Entry 4G8O (X-ray diffraction, 2.71 A resolution); this record covers chain A.

== Chain A ==
Protein: Plasminogen activator inhibitor 1
From: Homo sapiens
UniProt: P05121 (PAI1_HUMAN); residues 5-379 here correspond to UniProt positions 28-402 (UniProt number = residue number + 23)
Sequence (376 residues; row label = number of the first residue in the row):
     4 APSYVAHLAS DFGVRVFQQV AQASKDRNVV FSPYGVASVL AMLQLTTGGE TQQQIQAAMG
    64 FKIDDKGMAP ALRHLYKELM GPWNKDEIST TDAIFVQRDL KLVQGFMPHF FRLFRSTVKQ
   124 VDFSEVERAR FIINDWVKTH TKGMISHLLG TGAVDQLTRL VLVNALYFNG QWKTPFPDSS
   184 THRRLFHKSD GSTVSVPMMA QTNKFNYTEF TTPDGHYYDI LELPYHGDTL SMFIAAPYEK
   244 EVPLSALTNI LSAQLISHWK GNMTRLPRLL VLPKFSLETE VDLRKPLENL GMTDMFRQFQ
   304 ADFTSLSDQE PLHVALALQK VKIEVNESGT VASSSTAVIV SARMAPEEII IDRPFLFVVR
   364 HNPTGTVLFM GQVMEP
Unresolved in the structure: 332-348
Differences from the reference sequence: expression tag (4); engineered mutation H150 (Asn173 in P05121), T154 (Lys177 in P05121), L319 (Gln342 in P05121), I354 (Met377 in P05121)
UniProt features mapped onto this chain:
  - site: R346, M347 (Reactive bond)
  - glycosylation (N-linked (GlcNAc...) asparagine): N209, N265, N329
Reported in the primary citation:
  - binding site for the ligand 96P: K176, T177, Q204, K207, P227, R268
  - conformationally variable residues (helix shift, side-chain flip): K263, R268

== Overview ==
The paper reports a binding site for the ligand 96P at K176, T177 and Q204 among others; conformational
variability at K263 and R268.
Chain A is Plasminogen activator inhibitor 1 (Homo sapiens); the structure, Crystal Structure of a novel small
molecule inactivator bound to plasminogen activator inhibitor-1, was determined by X-ray diffraction (same
publication as 4G8R).
